5AY8 - chains A and I of the 10 polymer chains in the assembly; structure by X-ray diffraction, 2.80 A resolution.

# Chain A
Molecule: H3.Y
From: Homo sapiens
Chain sequence (139 residues; row label = number of the first residue in the row; numbers below 1 keep their minus sign (Gly-3 is residue -3)):
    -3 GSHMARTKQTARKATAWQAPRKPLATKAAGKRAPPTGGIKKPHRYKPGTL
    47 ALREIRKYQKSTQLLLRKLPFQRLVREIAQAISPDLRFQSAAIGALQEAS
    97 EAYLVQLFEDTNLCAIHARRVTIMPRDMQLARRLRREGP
Unresolved in the structure: -3 to 37, 135
What the authors report for this chain:
  - binding site for the 146-nt DNA strand: Arg115
  - binding site for the 146-nt DNA strand (chain I): Arg122
  - mutagenesis - K42R: increased binding to H1

# Chain I
Molecule: 146-nt DNA strand
From: Homo sapiens
Sequence (146 nucleotides; row label = number of the first residue in the row):
     1 ATCAATATCCACCTGCAGATTCTACCAAAAGTGTATTTGGAAACTGCTCC
    51 ATCAAAAGGCATGTTCAGCTGAATTCAGCTGAACATGCCTTTTGATGGAG
   101 CAGTTTCCAAATACACTTTTGGTAGAATCTGCAGGTGGATATTGAT
Unresolved in the structure: 146

# Interface between chain A and chain I
Contacting residue pairs - 30 pairs, chain A then chain I:
  Pro38(A) - DG144(I)  sugar contact
  Arg40(A) - DT65(I)  base contact
  Arg40(A) - DT143(I)  sugar contact
  Arg40(A) - DG144(I)  phosphate contact
  Tyr41(A) - DT142(I)  phosphate contact
  Tyr41(A) - DT143(I)  phosphate contact
  Lys42(A) - DG68(I)  phosphate contact
  Lys42(A) - DT143(I)  hydrogen bond to the phosphate
  Lys42(A) - DG144(I)  phosphate contact
  Pro43(A) - DA67(I)  phosphate contact
  Pro43(A) - DG68(I)  sugar contact
  Thr45(A) - DT142(I)  phosphate contact
  Thr45(A) - DT143(I)  hydrogen bond to the phosphate
  Arg49(A) - DA141(I)  hydrogen bond to the phosphate
  Arg49(A) - DT142(I)  salt bridge to the phosphate
  Arg63(A) - DC60(I)  sugar contact
  Arg72(A) - DC50(I)  salt bridge to the phosphate
  Arg83(A) - DC49(I)  phosphate contact
  Arg83(A) - DC50(I)  phosphate contact
  Phe84(A) - DC49(I)  sugar contact
  Phe84(A) - DC50(I)  hydrogen bond to the phosphate
  Gln85(A) - DC49(I)  phosphate contact
  Arg116(A) - DT70(I)  phosphate contact
  Arg116(A) - DG71(I)  phosphate contact
  Val117(A) - DT70(I)  hydrogen bond to the phosphate
  Thr118(A) - DC69(I)  phosphate contact
  Thr118(A) - DT70(I)  hydrogen bond to the phosphate
  Met120(A) - DT70(I)  sugar contact
  Met120(A) - DG71(I)  phosphate contact
  Arg122(A) - DG71(I)  salt bridge to the phosphate
Other interface residues (no listed pair), chain A (22 interface residues in all): His39, Arg52, Leu82, Ser86, Arg115
Other interface residues (no listed pair), chain I (14 interface residues in all): DG59

# In short
22 residues of chain A face 14 of chain I across their interface, with 6 hydrogen bonds and 3 salt bridges.
Polar contacts include Lys42(A)-DT143(I), Thr45(A)-DT143(I) and Arg49(A)-DA141(I). From the paper: a binding
site for the 146-nt DNA strand at Arg115(A); K42R of chain A increases binding to H1.
Chain A is H3.Y and chain I is a 146-nt DNA strand, both from Homo sapiens; the structure, Crystal structure
of human nucleosome containing H3.Y, was determined by X-ray diffraction.
